8IA0 - chains C1 and Lf of the 64 polymer chains in the assembly; structure by electron microscopy, 2.70 A resolution.

[Chain C1]
Molecule: 3341-nt RNA strand
Source organism: Chaetomium thermophilum
Sequence (3341 nucleotides; numbered 1 to 3341; the number before each row is that of its first residue):
     1 GGUUGACCUC GGAUCAGGUA GGAGGACCCG CUGAACUUAA GCAUAUCAAU AAGCGGAGGA
    61 AAAGAAACCA ACAGGGAUUG CCCUAGUAAC GGCGAGUGAA GCGGCAACAG CUCAAAUUUG
   121 AAAGCUGGCU UCGGCCCGCG UUGUAAUUUG GAGAGGAUGC UUUGGGCGAG GCUCCUUCUG
   181 AGUUCCCUGG AACGGGACGC CACAGAGGGU GAGAGCCCCG UAUAGUUGGA AGCCAAGCCU
   241 GUGUAAAGCU CCUUCGACGA GUCGAGUAGU UUGGGAAUGC UGCUCAAAAU GGGAGGUAAA
   301 UUUCUUCUAA AGCUAAAUAC CGGCCAGAGA CCGAUAGCGC ACAAGUAGAG UGAUCGAAAG
   361 AUGAAAAGCA CUUUGAAAAG AGGGUUAAAU AGCACGUGAA AUUGUUGAAA GGGAAGCGCU
   421 UGUGACCAGA CUUGCGCCCG GCGGAUCAUC CGGUGUUCUC ACCGGUGCAC UCCGCCGGGC
   481 UCAGGCCAGC AUCGGUUCUG GCGGGGGGAU AAAGGCCCAG GGAAUGUGGC UCCUCCGGGA
   541 GUGUUAUAGC CCUGGGUGUA AUACCCUCGC CGGGACCGAG GACCGCGCUC UGCAAGGAUG
   601 CUGGCGUAAU GGUCACCAGC GACCCGUCUU GAAACACGGA CCAAGGAGUC AAGGUUUUGC
   661 GCGAGUGUUU GGGUGUAAAA CCCGCACGCG UAAUGAAAGU GAACGUAGGU GAGAGCUUCG
   721 GCGCAUCAUC GACCGAUCCU GAUGUAUUCG GAUGGAUUUG AGUAGGAGCG UUAAGCCUUG
   781 GACCCGAAAG AUGGUGAACU AUGCUUGGAU AGGGUGAAGC CAGAGGAAAC UCUGGUGGAG
   841 GCUCGCAGCG GUUCUGACGU GCAAAUCGAU CGUCAAAUCU GAGCAUGGGG GCGAAAGACU
   901 AAUCGAACCA UCUAGUAGCU GGUUACCGCC GAAGUUUCCC UCAGGAUAGC AGUGUCGACC
   961 UUCAGUUUUA UGAGGUAAAG CGAAUGAUUA GGGACUCGGG GGCGAUUUUU AGCCUUCAUC
  1021 CAUUCUCAAA CUUUAAAUAU GUAAGAAGCC CUUGUUACUU AACUGAACGU GGGCAUUCGA
  1081 AUGUAUCGAC ACUAGUGGGC CAUUUUUGGU AAGCAGAACU GGCGAUGCGG GAUGAACCGA
  1141 ACGCGGGGUU AAGGUGCCGG AGUGGACGCU CAUCAGACAC CACAAAAGGC GUUAGUACAU
  1201 CUUGACAGCA GGACGGUGGC CAUGGAAGUC GGAAUCCGCU AAGGACUGUG UAACAACUCA
  1261 CCUGCCGAAU GUACUAGCCC UGAAAAUGGA UGGCGCUCAA GCGUCCCACC CAUACCCCGC
  1321 CCUCAGGGUA GAAACGAUGC CCUGAGGAGU AGGCGGCCGU GGAGGUCAGU GACGAAGCCU
  1381 AGGGCGUGAG CCCGGGUCGA ACGGCCUCUA GUGCAGAUCU UGGUGGUAGU AGCAAAUACU
  1441 UCAAUGAGAA CUUGAAGGAC CGAAGUGGGG AAAGGUUCCA UGUGAACAGC GGUUGGACAU
  1501 GGGUUAGUCG AUCCUAAGCC AUAGGGAAGU UCCGUUUCAA AGGGGCACUC GUGCCCCGUG
  1561 UGGCGAAAGG GAAGCCGGUU AAUAUUCCGG CACCUGGAUG UGGGUUUUGC GCGGCAACGC
  1621 AACUGAACGC GGAGACGACG GCGGGGGCCC CGGGCAGAGU UCUCUUUUCU UCUUAACGGU
  1681 CUAUCACCCU GGAAACAGUU UGUCUGGAGA UAGGGUUUAA UGGCCGGAAG AGCCCGACAC
  1741 UUCUGUCGGG UCCGGUGCGC UCUCGACGUC CCUUGAAAAU CCGCGGGAGG GAAUAAUUCU
  1801 CACGCCAGGU CGUACUCAUA ACCGCAGCAG GUCCCCAAGG UGAACAGCCU CUGGUUGAUA
  1861 GAACAAUGUA GAUAAGGGAA GUCGGCAAAA UAGAUCCGUA ACUUCGGGAA AAGGAUUGGC
  1921 UCUAAGGGUU GGGCACGUUG GGCUUUGGGC GGACGCCCUG GGAGCAGAGG GCCUCUAGCC
  1981 GGGCAACCGG CCGGCGGCCC UCAGCACCCG GGGUUGAAGC CCUUAGCAGG CUUCGGCCGU
  2041 CCGGCGUGCG GUUAACAACC AACUUAGAAC UGGUACGGAC AGGGGGAAUC UGACUGUCUA
  2101 AUUAAAACAU AGCAUUGCGA UGGCCAGAAA GUGGUGUUGA CGCAAUGUGA UUUCUGCCCA
  2161 GUGCUCUGAA UGUCAAAGUG AAGAAAUUCA ACCAAGCGCG GGUAAACGGC GGGAGUAACU
  2221 AUGACUCUCU UAAGGUAGCC AAAUGCCUCG UCAUCUAAUU AGUGACGCGC AUGAAUGGAU
  2281 UAACGAGAUU CCCACUGUCC CUAUCUACUA UCUAGCGAAA CCACAGCCAA GGGAACGGGC
  2341 UUGGCAAAAU CAGCGGGGAA AGAAGACCCU GUUGAGCUUG ACUCUAGUUU GACAUUGUGA
  2401 AAAGACAUAG GAGGUGUAGA AUAGGUGGGA GCUUCGGCGC CAGUGAAAUA CCACUACUCC
  2461 UAUUGUUUUU UUACUUAUUC AAUGAAGCGG GGCUGGACUU GCGUCCAACU UCUGGAGUUA
  2521 AGGUCCUUCG CGGGCCGACC CGGGUUGAAG ACAUUGUCAG GUGGGGAGUU UGGCUGGGGC
  2581 GGCACAUCUG UUAAACCAUA ACGCAGGUGU CCUAAGGGGG GCUCAUGGAG AACAGAAAUC
  2641 UCCAGUAGAA CAAAAGGGUA AAAGUCCCCU UGAUUUUGAU UUUCAGUGUG AAUACAAACC
  2701 AUGAAAGUGU GGCCUAUCGA UCCUUUAGUC CCUCGAAAUU UGAGGCUAGA GGUGCCAGAA
  2761 AAGUUACCAC AGGGAUAACU GGCUUGUGGC GGCCAAGCGU UCAUAGCGAC GUCGCUUUUU
  2821 GAUCCUUCGA UGUCGGCUCU UCCUAUCAUA CCGAAGCAGA AUUCGGUAAG CGUUGGAUUG
  2881 UUCACCCACU AAUAGGGAAC GUGAGCUGGG UUUAGACCGU CGUGAGACAG GUUAGUUUUA
  2941 CCCUACUGAU GAACUCGUCG CAAUGGUAAU UCAGCUUAGU ACGAGAGGAA CCGCUGAUUC
  3001 AGAUAAUUGG UUUUUGCGGU UGUCCGACCG GGCAGUGCCG CGAAGCUACC AUCUGCUGGA
  3061 UAAUGGCUGA ACGCCUCUAA GUCAGAAUCC AUGCCAGAAC GCGACGAUAC UACCCGCACG
  3121 UUGUAGACGU AUAAGAAUAG GCUCCGGCCU CGUAUCCUAG CAGGCGAUUC CUCCGCCGGC
  3181 CUCGAAGUGG CCGUCGGUAA UUCGCGUAUU GCAAUUUAGA CACGCGCGGG AUCAAAUCCU
  3241 UUGCAGACGA CUUAGAUGUG CGAAAGGGUC CUGUAAGCAG UAGAGUAGCC UUGUUGUUAC
  3301 GAUCUGCUGA GGGUAAGCCC UCCUUCGCCU AGAUUUCCCA G
Disordered / not traced: 1-2, 693-706, 847-854, 865-867, 901-905, 987-1028, 1074-1076, 1887-1893, 1914-1917, 2028-2040, 2082-2083, 2095, 2101-2109, 2150-2152, 2207-2242, 2273-2276, 2281, 2359-2362, 2485-2545, 2571-2721, 2753-2756, 2801-2804, 2817-2832, 2900-2903, 2911-2914, 2937-2940, 3338-3341

[Chain Lf]
Molecule: 60S ribosomal protein l33-like protein
Source organism: Chaetomium thermophilum
UniProtKB: G0SCL3 (G0SCL3_CHATD); numbering as in UniProt (aligned over 1-109)
Chain sequence (109 residues; numbered 1 to 109; the number before each row is that of its first residue):
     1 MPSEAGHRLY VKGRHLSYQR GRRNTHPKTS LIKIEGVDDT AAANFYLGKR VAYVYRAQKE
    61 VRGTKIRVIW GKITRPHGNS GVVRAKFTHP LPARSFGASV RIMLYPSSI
Disordered / not traced: 1

[How chain C1 and chain Lf interact]
Residue-residue contacts - 119 pairs, chain C1 then chain Lf:
  U420(C1) - Pro27(Lf)  sugar contact
  U420(C1) - Pro90(Lf)  sugar contact
  U421(C1) - His89(Lf)  phosphate contact
  U421(C1) - Pro90(Lf)  hydrogen bond to the sugar
  U421(C1) - Leu91(Lf)  hydrogen bond to the sugar
  U421(C1) - Pro92(Lf)  base contact
  G422(C1) - Tyr55(Lf)  hydrogen bond to the phosphate
  G422(C1) - His89(Lf)  phosphate contact
  G422(C1) - Pro92(Lf)  sugar contact
  U423(C1) - Tyr55(Lf)  hydrogen bond to the phosphate
  U423(C1) - Arg67(Lf)  salt bridge to the phosphate
  G424(C1) - Gln58(Lf)  hydrogen bond to the phosphate
  G424(C1) - Lys59(Lf)  hydrogen bond to the phosphate
  G424(C1) - Arg67(Lf)  salt bridge to the phosphate
  A425(C1) - Lys59(Lf)  phosphate contact
  G489(C1) - Arg50(Lf)  salt bridge to the phosphate
  C490(C1) - Pro106(Lf)  phosphate contact
  G574(C1) - Leu47(Lf)  sugar contact
  G574(C1) - Gly48(Lf)  phosphate contact
  G574(C1) - Thr74(Lf)  hydrogen bond to the sugar
  A575(C1) - Gly48(Lf)  phosphate contact
  A575(C1) - Arg50(Lf)  salt bridge to the phosphate
  A575(C1) - Lys72(Lf)  phosphate contact
  C576(C1) - Lys72(Lf)  salt bridge to the phosphate
  C605(C1) - Arg62(Lf)  hydrogen bond to the sugar
  U607(C1) - Arg62(Lf)  hydrogen bond to the base
  A609(C1) - Arg62(Lf)  hydrogen bond to the sugar
  G611(C1) - His89(Lf)  salt bridge to the phosphate
  A618(C1) - Pro92(Lf)  base contact
  A618(C1) - Ala93(Lf)  hydrogen bond to the sugar
  A618(C1) - Arg94(Lf)  sugar contact
  G619(C1) - Ala93(Lf)  sugar contact
  G619(C1) - Phe96(Lf)  sugar contact
  C620(C1) - Arg23(Lf)  hydrogen bond to the sugar
  C620(C1) - Asn24(Lf)  sugar contact
  C620(C1) - Thr25(Lf)  sugar contact
  G621(C1) - Arg23(Lf)  phosphate contact
  G1129(C1) - Asn24(Lf)  hydrogen bond to the phosphate
  G1130(C1) - Arg22(Lf)  phosphate contact
  G1130(C1) - Arg23(Lf)  salt bridge to the phosphate
  G1131(C1) - Arg23(Lf)  salt bridge to the phosphate
  A1132(C1) - Arg23(Lf)  hydrogen bond to the phosphate
  U1133(C1) - Arg23(Lf)  salt bridge to the phosphate
  G1146(C1) - Lys28(Lf)  salt bridge to the phosphate
  G1147(C1) - Lys28(Lf)  salt bridge to the phosphate
  G1147(C1) - Lys86(Lf)  salt bridge to the phosphate
  G1148(C1) - Arg75(Lf)  salt bridge to the phosphate
  U1149(C1) - Arg75(Lf)  salt bridge to the phosphate
  G1159(C1) - Arg20(Lf)  sugar contact
  G1159(C1) - Arg22(Lf)  hydrogen bond to the base
  G1160(C1) - Ser17(Lf)  sugar contact
  G1160(C1) - Arg20(Lf)  sugar contact
  G1160(C1) - Gly21(Lf)  base contact
  G1160(C1) - Arg22(Lf)  base contact
  G1160(C1) - His77(Lf)  hydrogen bond to the sugar
  A1161(C1) - His77(Lf)  sugar contact
  G1162(C1) - Asn79(Lf)  hydrogen bond to the phosphate
  G1162(C1) - Ser80(Lf)  hydrogen bond to the phosphate
  U1163(C1) - Ser80(Lf)  phosphate contact
  A1308(C1) - Asn79(Lf)  hydrogen bond to the sugar
  C1309(C1) - Gly78(Lf)  hydrogen bond to the phosphate
  C1309(C1) - Asn79(Lf)  sugar contact
  C1310(C1) - His77(Lf)  salt bridge to the phosphate
  C1310(C1) - Gly78(Lf)  hydrogen bond to the phosphate
  C1310(C1) - Arg84(Lf)  salt bridge to the phosphate
  C1311(C1) - Gln19(Lf)  hydrogen bond to the phosphate
  C1311(C1) - Arg20(Lf)  sugar contact
  C1311(C1) - Gly21(Lf)  sugar contact
  C1311(C1) - Arg84(Lf)  salt bridge to the phosphate
  A1312(C1) - His26(Lf)  salt bridge to the phosphate
  U3121(C1) - Lys59(Lf)  hydrogen bond to the base
  U3121(C1) - Glu60(Lf)  hydrogen bond to the sugar
  U3121(C1) - Lys65(Lf)  hydrogen bond to the sugar
  U3122(C1) - Gln58(Lf)  phosphate contact
  U3122(C1) - Lys65(Lf)  salt bridge to the phosphate
  G3123(C1) - Gln58(Lf)  phosphate contact
  U3124(C1) - Arg56(Lf)  hydrogen bond to the base
  A3125(C1) - Arg94(Lf)  salt bridge to the phosphate
  G3126(C1) - Arg94(Lf)  hydrogen bond to the base
  G3126(C1) - Ser95(Lf)  base contact
  G3126(C1) - Phe96(Lf)  hydrogen bond to the base
  G3126(C1) - Gly97(Lf)  base contact
  G3126(C1) - Ala98(Lf)  base contact
  G3126(C1) - Ser99(Lf)  hydrogen bond to the sugar
  A3127(C1) - Arg56(Lf)  base contact
  A3127(C1) - Ser99(Lf)  hydrogen bond to the phosphate
  C3128(C1) - Arg8(Lf)  sugar contact
  C3128(C1) - Tyr10(Lf)  sugar contact
  C3128(C1) - Lys12(Lf)  salt bridge to the phosphate
  C3128(C1) - Arg101(Lf)  base contact
  G3129(C1) - Gly6(Lf)  phosphate contact
  G3129(C1) - His7(Lf)  phosphate contact
  G3129(C1) - Arg8(Lf)  salt bridge to the phosphate
  U3158(C1) - Ser3(Lf)  phosphate contact
  U3158(C1) - Glu4(Lf)  phosphate contact
  U3158(C1) - Ala5(Lf)  sugar contact
  A3159(C1) - Ser3(Lf)  phosphate contact
  G3160(C1) - Pro2(Lf)  base contact
  G3160(C1) - Ser3(Lf)  hydrogen bond to the phosphate
  A3162(C1) - His7(Lf)  stacking on the base
  G3163(C1) - Pro2(Lf)  sugar contact
  G3163(C1) - Ser3(Lf)  hydrogen bond to the sugar
  G3163(C1) - His7(Lf)  hydrogen bond to the base
  G3164(C1) - Pro2(Lf)  phosphate contact
  A3214(C1) - Trp70(Lf)  phosphate contact
  U3215(C1) - Val54(Lf)  sugar contact
  U3215(C1) - Thr64(Lf)  hydrogen bond to the base
  U3215(C1) - Ile66(Lf)  base contact
  U3215(C1) - Val68(Lf)  sugar contact
  U3215(C1) - Trp70(Lf)  hydrogen bond to the phosphate
  U3215(C1) - Arg101(Lf)  hydrogen bond to the sugar
  U3216(C1) - His7(Lf)  hydrogen bond to the base
  U3216(C1) - Arg8(Lf)  base contact
  U3216(C1) - Leu9(Lf)  hydrogen bond to the base
  U3216(C1) - Tyr10(Lf)  base contact
  U3217(C1) - Gly63(Lf)  hydrogen bond to the base
  U3217(C1) - Thr64(Lf)  base contact
  U3217(C1) - Ile66(Lf)  sugar contact
  G3219(C1) - Arg56(Lf)  hydrogen bond to the base
Other interface residues (no listed pair), chain C1 (64 interface residues in all): U499, G573, U3198, A3213, A3218, A3220
Other interface residues (no listed pair), chain Lf (71 interface residues in all): Thr29, Leu31, Asn44, Tyr53, Ala57, Val61, Ile69, Ile73, Pro76, Tyr105, Ser108

[Overview]
64 residues of chain C1 face 71 of chain Lf across their interface, with 40 hydrogen bonds, 22 salt bridges
and 1 aromatic stacking contact. Polar pairs include U607(C1)-Arg62(Lf), G1159(C1)-Arg22(Lf) and
U3121(C1)-Lys59(Lf).
Here chain C1 is a 3341-nt RNA strand and chain Lf is 60S ribosomal protein l33-like protein, both from
Chaetomium thermophilum. Entry 8IA0 (Cryo-EM structure of a Chaetomium thermophilum pre-60S ribosomal subunit
- State Puf6) was determined by electron microscopy together with 8I9P, 8I9T, 8I9V, 8I9W, 8I9X, 8I9Y and 8I9Z
from the same study.
